PDB entry 7JK3 | electron microscopy, 3.40 A resolution | chains C and F of the 9 polymer chains in the assembly

Chain C:
Protein: Origin recognition complex subunit 3
From: Drosophila melanogaster
UniProtKB: Q7K2L1 (Q7K2L1_DROME); numbering as in UniProt (aligned over 1-721)
Amino-acid sequence (721 residues; row label = number of the first residue in the row):
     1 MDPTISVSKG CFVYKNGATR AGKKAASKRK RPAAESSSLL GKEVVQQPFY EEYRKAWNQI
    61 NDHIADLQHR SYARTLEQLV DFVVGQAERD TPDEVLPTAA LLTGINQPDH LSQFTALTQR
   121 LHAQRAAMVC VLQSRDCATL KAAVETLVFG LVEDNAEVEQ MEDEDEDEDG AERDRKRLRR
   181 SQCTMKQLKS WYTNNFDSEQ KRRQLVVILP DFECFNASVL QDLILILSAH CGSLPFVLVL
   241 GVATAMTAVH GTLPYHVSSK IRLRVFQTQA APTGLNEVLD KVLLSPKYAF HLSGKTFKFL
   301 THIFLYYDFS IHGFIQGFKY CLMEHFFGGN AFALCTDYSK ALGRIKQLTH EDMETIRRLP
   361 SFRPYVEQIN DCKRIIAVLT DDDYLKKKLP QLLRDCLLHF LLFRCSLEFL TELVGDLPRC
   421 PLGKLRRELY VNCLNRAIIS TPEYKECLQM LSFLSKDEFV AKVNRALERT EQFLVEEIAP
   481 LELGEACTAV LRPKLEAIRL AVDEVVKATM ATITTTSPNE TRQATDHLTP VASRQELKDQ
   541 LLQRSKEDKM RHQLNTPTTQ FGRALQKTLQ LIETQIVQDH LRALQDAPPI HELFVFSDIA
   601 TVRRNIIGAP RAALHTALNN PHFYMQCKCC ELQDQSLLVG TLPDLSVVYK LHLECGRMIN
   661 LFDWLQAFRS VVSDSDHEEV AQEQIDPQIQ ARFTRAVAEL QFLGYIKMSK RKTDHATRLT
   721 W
Unresolved in the structure: 21-37, 90-93, 160-176, 200-201, 509-561, 673-686
From the paper describing this entry:
  - mutagenesis - K141A (3-fold): decreased binding to DNA

Chain F:
Protein: Origin recognition complex subunit 6
From: Drosophila melanogaster
UniProtKB: Q9Y1B2 (ORC6_DROME); residues 1-257 here = UniProt positions 1-257
Amino-acid sequence (257 residues; row label = number of the first residue in the row):
     1 MTTLIEQLIT KMGLREEPNV LEKTTELVRL LELRSTNVPL QINEYGKIVL CADLASCMIG
    61 IAFDKEQALK LSGLRKSQYL NNKRMFEKLL DLNKLASVND ICVQLGLNEV ARKAEELMTL
   121 FKGVAATEDM GTDTSHPQYA TMAVFQACRL LKKKVSKSKL MPFSNLRPSQ FQLLEQQWER
   181 MIAKHHKESK VPSSTDMEGK LKENQNENIK GHEAKKAHKP PPEDYEIWKA RMLAKAQAKL
   241 KELEASQSHM DSQLLEA
Unresolved in the structure: 1-222, 240-257

Interface between chain C and chain F:
Residue-residue contacts (13; chain C residue first):
  Arg-357(C) with Tyr-225(F)
  Arg-358(C) with Tyr-225(F)
  Arg-363(C) with Glu-223(F), hydrogen bond (side chain-backbone); Trp-228(F)
  Val-366(C) with Trp-228(F), hydrophobic
  Glu-367(C) with Trp-228(F)
  Cys-372(C) with Ala-236(F)
  Ile-375(C) with Ala-236(F), hydrophobic
  Ile-376(C) with Leu-233(F), hydrophobic; Ala-236(F), hydrophobic; Gln-237(F)
  Leu-379(C) with Met-232(F), hydrophobic; Leu-233(F), hydrophobic
Interface residues without a listed pair, chain C (10 interface residues in all): Thr-380
Interface residues without a listed pair, chain F (11 interface residues in all): Asp-224, Glu-226, Lys-229, Lys-239

In short:
The interface between chain C and chain F involves 10 residues on one side and 11 on the other, with 1
hydrogen bond. Its one hydrogen-bonded contact is Arg-363(C)/Glu-223(F). The paper reports that K141A of chain
C reduces binding to DNA.
Chain C is Origin recognition complex subunit 3 and chain F is Origin recognition complex subunit 6, both from
Drosophila melanogaster; the structure, Structure of Drosophila ORC bound to GC-rich DNA and Cdc6, was
determined by electron microscopy, deposited together with 7JGR, 7JGS, 7JK2, 7JK4, 7JK5 and 7JK6.
